Entry 1S6P (X-ray diffraction, 2.90 A resolution); this record covers chains A and B.

# Chain A
Molecule: POL polyprotein [Contains: Reverse transcriptase]
Source organism: Human immunodeficiency virus 1
Notes: EC 2.7.7.49; fragment: p66 subunit
Reference sequence: P03366 (POL_HV1B1); residues 1-560 here correspond to UniProt positions 168-727 (UniProt number = residue number + 167)
Sequence (560 residues; each row starts with the number of its first residue):
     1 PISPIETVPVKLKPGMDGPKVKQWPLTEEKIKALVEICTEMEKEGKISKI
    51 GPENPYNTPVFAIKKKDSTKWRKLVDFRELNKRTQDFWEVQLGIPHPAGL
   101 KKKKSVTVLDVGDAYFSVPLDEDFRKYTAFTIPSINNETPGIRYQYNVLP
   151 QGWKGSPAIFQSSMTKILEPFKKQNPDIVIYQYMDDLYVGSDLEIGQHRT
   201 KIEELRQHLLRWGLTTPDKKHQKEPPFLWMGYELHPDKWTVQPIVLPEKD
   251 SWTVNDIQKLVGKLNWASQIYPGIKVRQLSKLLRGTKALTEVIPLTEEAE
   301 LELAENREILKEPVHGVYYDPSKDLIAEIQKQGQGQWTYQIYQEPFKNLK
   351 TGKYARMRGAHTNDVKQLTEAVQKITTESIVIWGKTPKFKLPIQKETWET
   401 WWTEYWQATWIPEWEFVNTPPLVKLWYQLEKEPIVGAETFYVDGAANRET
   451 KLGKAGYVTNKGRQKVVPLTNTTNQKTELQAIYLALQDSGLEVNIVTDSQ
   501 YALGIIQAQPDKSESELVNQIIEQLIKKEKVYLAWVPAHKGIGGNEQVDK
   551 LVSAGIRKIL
Unresolved in the structure: 553-560
Differences from the reference sequence: engineered mutation S280 (Cys447 in P03366)
Ion coordination: Mg2+: D443, D498, D549
Residues lining bound ligands: IET (1-(4-cyano-phenyl)-3-[2-(2,6-dichloro-phenyl)-1-imino-ethyl]-thiourea): P95, L100, K101, K103, V106, V179, Y181, Y188, V189, G190, F227, W229, L234, H235, P236, Y318
Reported in the primary citation:
  - binding site for IET: K101

# Chain B
Molecule: POL polyprotein [Contains: Reverse transcriptase]
Source organism: Human immunodeficiency virus 1
Notes: EC 2.7.7.49; fragment: p51 subunit
Reference sequence: P03366 (POL_HV1B1); residues 1-430 here correspond to UniProt positions 168-597 (UniProt number = residue number + 167)
Sequence (430 residues; each row starts with the number of its first residue):
     1 PISPIETVPVKLKPGMDGPKVKQWPLTEEKIKALVEICTEMEKEGKISKI
    51 GPENPYNTPVFAIKKKDSTKWRKLVDFRELNKRTQDFWEVQLGIPHPAGL
   101 KKKKSVTVLDVGDAYFSVPLDEDFRKYTAFTIPSINNETPGIRYQYNVLP
   151 QGWKGSPAIFQSSMTKILEPFKKQNPDIVIYQYMDDLYVGSDLEIGQHRT
   201 KIEELRQHLLRWGLTTPDKKHQKEPPFLWMGYELHPDKWTVQPIVLPEKD
   251 SWTVNDIQKLVGKLNWASQIYPGIKVRQLSKLLRGTKALTEVIPLTEEAE
   301 LELAENREILKEPVHGVYYDPSKDLIAEIQKQGQGQWTYQIYQEPFKNLK
   351 TGKYARMRGAHTNDVKQLTEAVQKITTESIVIWGKTPKFKLPIQKETWET
   401 WWTEYWQATWIPEWEFVNTPPLVKLWYQLE
Unresolved in the structure: 428-430
Differences from the reference sequence: engineered mutation S280 (Cys447 in P03366)

# Interface between chain A and chain B
Residue-residue contacts (97; chain A residue first):
  V8(A) - E53(B)
  P9(A) - E53(B)
  Q85(A) - E53(B)  hydrogen bond (side chain-backbone)
  D86(A) - K20(B)  salt bridge
  D86(A) - P55(B)
  F87(A) - P52(B)
  F87(A) - P55(B)
  W88(A) - P52(B)  hydrogen bond (backbone-backbone)
  W88(A) - N54(B)
  W88(A) - P55(B)
  W88(A) - N57(B)
  W88(A) - R143(B)
  L92(A) - K22(B)
  G93(A) - N137(B)
  I94(A) - N137(B)  hydrogen bond (backbone-side chain)
  P95(A) - N136(B)
  H96(A) - N136(B)  hydrogen bond (backbone-side chain)
  G99(A) - N136(B)
  G99(A) - E138(B)
  S162(A) - P52(B)
  T165(A) - P140(B)
  E370(A) - Q394(B)
  Q373(A) - Q394(B)
  Q373(A) - E396(B)
  Q373(A) - T397(B)  hydrogen bond
  Q373(A) - T400(B)  hydrogen bond
  T377(A) - T400(B)
  I380(A) - P25(B)
  I380(A) - L26(B)
  I380(A) - T400(B)
  V381(A) - P25(B)  hydrophobic
  V381(A) - N136(B)  hydrogen bond (backbone-backbone)
  I382(A) - I135(B)
  I382(A) - N136(B)  hydrogen bond (backbone-backbone)
  W383(A) - I135(B)
  G384(A) - L26(B)
  G384(A) - T27(B)
  G384(A) - E28(B)  hydrogen bond (backbone-backbone)
  G384(A) - I135(B)
  K385(A) - E28(B)  salt bridge
  W402(A) - K331(B)  hydrogen bond (backbone-side chain)
  W402(A) - D364(B)
  T403(A) - Q334(B)
  Y405(A) - K331(B)
  W406(A) - K331(B)
  W406(A) - P392(B)  hydrophobic
  W406(A) - V417(B)
  W406(A) - N418(B)
  W406(A) - T419(B)  hydrogen bond
  W406(A) - P420(B)
  Q407(A) - K331(B)
  Q407(A) - P392(B)
  Q407(A) - I393(B)
  Q407(A) - Q394(B)  hydrogen bond (side chain-backbone)
  A408(A) - K331(B)
  A408(A) - W337(B)  hydrophobic
  A408(A) - D364(B)
  A408(A) - P392(B)  hydrogen bond (backbone-backbone)
  A408(A) - I393(B)
  T409(A) - D364(B)
  T409(A) - V365(B)
  W410(A) - N363(B)
  W410(A) - V365(B)  hydrophobic
  W410(A) - W401(B)
  P433(A) - N255(B)
  P433(A) - L289(B)  hydrophobic
  P433(A) - T290(B)
  I434(A) - T290(B)
  V435(A) - T290(B)
  G436(A) - T290(B)  hydrogen bond (backbone-side chain)
  T439(A) - A288(B)
  T439(A) - L289(B)  hydrogen bond (side chain-backbone)
  Y441(A) - V254(B)
  Y441(A) - Q258(B)  hydrogen bond
  Y441(A) - T286(B)
  Y441(A) - K287(B)  hydrogen bond (side chain-backbone)
  N460(A) - T286(B)
  N460(A) - A288(B)
  N494(A) - L289(B)
  V496(A) - Q258(B)
  Y532(A) - N255(B)  hydrogen bond
  Y532(A) - K259(B)
  Y532(A) - L289(B)  hydrophobic
  A534(A) - Q258(B)
  W535(A) - L422(B)  hydrophobic
  K540(A) - N265(B)  hydrogen bond
  K540(A) - S280(B)
  I542(A) - R284(B)  hydrogen bond (backbone-side chain)
  G543(A) - S280(B)
  G543(A) - L283(B)
  G543(A) - R284(B)
  G543(A) - G285(B)
  G544(A) - L283(B)  hydrogen bond (backbone-backbone)
  G544(A) - R284(B)
  G544(A) - G285(B)
  G544(A) - T286(B)
  E546(A) - R284(B)  salt bridge
Interface residues without a listed pair, chain A (61 interface residues in all): V90, L100, A158, I159, Q161, T376, T386, P412, E432, T459, V536, P537, Q547
Interface residues without a listed pair, chain B (50 interface residues in all): S268

# In short
61 residues of chain A face 50 of chain B across their interface; the contacts include 21 hydrogen bonds and 3
salt bridges. Among the polar pairs are D86(A)-K20(B), K385(A)-E28(B) and E546(A)-R284(B). Chain A binds
compound IET. The Mg2+ site is built by D443(A), D498(A) and D549(A). From the paper: a binding site for IET
at K101(A).
Here chain A is POL polyprotein [Contains: Reverse transcriptase] and chain B is POL polyprotein [Contains:
Reverse transcriptase], both from Human immunodeficiency virus 1. Entry 1S6P (Crystal structure of human
immunodeficiency virus type 1 reverse transcriptase (RT) in complex with janssen-R100943) was determined by
X-ray diffraction, deposited together with 1S6Q, 1S9E, 1S9G, 1SUQ and 1SV5.
